Entry 4PAE (X-ray diffraction, 3.21 A resolution); this record covers chain A.

[Chain A]
Molecule: Catalase-peroxidase
Organism: Synechococcus elongatus
Notes: EC 1.11.1.21
Reference sequence: Q31MN3 (KATG_SYNE7); residues 1-720 here = UniProt positions 1-720
Chain sequence (720 residues; each row starts with the number of its first residue):
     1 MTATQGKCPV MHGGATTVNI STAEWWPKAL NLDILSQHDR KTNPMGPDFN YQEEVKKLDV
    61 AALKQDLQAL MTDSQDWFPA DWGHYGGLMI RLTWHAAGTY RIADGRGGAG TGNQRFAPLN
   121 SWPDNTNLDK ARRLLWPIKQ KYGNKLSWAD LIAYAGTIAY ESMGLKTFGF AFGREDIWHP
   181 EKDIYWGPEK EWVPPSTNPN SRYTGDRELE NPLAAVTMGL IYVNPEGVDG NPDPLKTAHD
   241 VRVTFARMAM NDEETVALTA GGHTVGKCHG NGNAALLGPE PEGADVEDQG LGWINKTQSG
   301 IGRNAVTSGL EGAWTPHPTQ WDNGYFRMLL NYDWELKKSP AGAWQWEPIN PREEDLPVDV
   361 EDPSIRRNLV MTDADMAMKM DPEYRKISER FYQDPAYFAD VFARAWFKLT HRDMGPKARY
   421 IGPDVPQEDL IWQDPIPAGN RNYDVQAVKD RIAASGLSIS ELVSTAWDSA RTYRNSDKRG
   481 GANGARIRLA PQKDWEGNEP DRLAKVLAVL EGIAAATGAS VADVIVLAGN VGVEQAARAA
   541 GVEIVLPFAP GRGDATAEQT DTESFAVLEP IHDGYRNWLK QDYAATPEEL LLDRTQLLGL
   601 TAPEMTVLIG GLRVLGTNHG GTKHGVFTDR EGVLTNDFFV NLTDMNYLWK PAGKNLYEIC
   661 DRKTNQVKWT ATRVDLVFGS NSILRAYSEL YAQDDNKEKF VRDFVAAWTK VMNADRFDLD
Disordered / not traced: 1-11, 719-720
Sequence notes: engineered mutation Phe78 (Trp in Q31MN3)
UniProt features mapped onto this chain:
  - active site: His95 (Proton acceptor)
  - binding site (heme b): His263
  - site: Arg91 (Transition state stabilizer)
  - cross-link: Trp94 to Tyr222 (Tryptophyl-tyrosyl-methioninium (Trp-Tyr) (with M-248)), Tyr222 to Met248 (Tryptophyl-tyrosyl-methioninium (Tyr-Met) (with W-94))
Bound ions: Na+ site 1: Gly105, Gly107, Ser476; heme b/c Fe near His263 (its only coordinating residue here); Na+ site 2: Thr264, Thr315, His317, Gln320, Asp322
Small-molecule neighbours:
  - heme b/c (HEB): Asp81, Gly87, Leu88, Ile90, Arg91, Trp94, Tyr160, Val223, Pro225, Phe245, Leu258, Thr259, Gly262, His263, Val265, Gly266, Lys267, Cys268, His269, Thr307, Ser308, Leu310, Trp314, Thr372, Ala374, Phe402, Trp406
  - pyridine-4-carbohydrazide (NIZ): Phe78, Pro79, Ala80, Asp81, His84, Tyr85, Gly87, Leu88, Asn127, His269, Thr307
What the authors report for this chain:
  - binding site for pyridine-4-carbohydrazide: Phe78, Thr307
  - mutagenesis - W78F: unchanged catalytic activity on pyridine-4-carbohydrazide
  - mutagenesis - W78F (4-fold): increased binding to pyridine-4-carbohydrazide

[Overview]
Chain A binds heme b/c and pyridine-4-carbohydrazide. Gly105, Gly107 and Ser476 coordinate Na+ site 1. Thr264,
Thr315, His317, Gln320 and Asp322 coordinate Na+ site 2. UniProt lists active-site residue His95 and heme
b-binding residue His263. From the paper: a binding site for pyridine-4-carbohydrazide at Phe78 and Thr307;
W78F increases binding to pyridine-4-carbohydrazide.
Chain A is Catalase-peroxidase (Synechococcus elongatus); the structure, Crystal structure of
catalase-peroxidase (KatG) W78F mutant from Synechococcus elongatus PCC7942, was determined by X-ray
diffraction (same publication as 3X16).
